PDB entry 5Z2Q | X-ray diffraction, 2.74 A resolution | chains C and B

# Chain C
Molecule: Transcription cofactor vestigial-like protein 1
Source organism: Mus musculus
UniProt: Q99NC0 (VGLL1_MOUSE); residues 20-53 here = UniProt positions 20-53
Sequence (48 residues; row label = number of the first residue in the row):
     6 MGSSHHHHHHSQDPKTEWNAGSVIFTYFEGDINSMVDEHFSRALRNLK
Unresolved in the structure: 6-18
Differences from the reference sequence: initiating methionine (6); expression tag (7-19)
What the authors report for this chain:
  - contacts within the chain: Ile-37/Val-41 (hydrophobic contact)
  - mutagenesis - H44A/F45A: decreased binding to Transcriptional enhancer factor TEF-3

# Chain B
Molecule: Transcriptional enhancer factor TEF-3
Source organism: Mus musculus
UniProt: Q62296 (TEAD4_MOUSE); residues 210-426 here = UniProt positions 210-426
Sequence (228 residues; row label = number of the first residue in the row):
   199 MADLDLNWISMRSIASSKLWMLEFSAFLERQQDPDTYNKHLFVHISQSSP
   249 SYSDPYLETVDIRQIYDKFPEKKGGLKELFERGPSNAFFLVKFWADLNTN
   299 IDDEGSAFYGVSSQYESPENMIITCSTKVCSFGKQVVEKVETEYARYENG
   349 HYLYRIHRSPLCEYMINFIHKLKHLPEKYMMNSVLENFTILQVVTNRDTQ
   399 ETLLCIAYVFEVSASEHGAQHHIYRLVK
Unresolved in the structure: 199-202, 229-235, 302-303
Differences from the reference sequence: initiating methionine (199); expression tag (200-209)

# How chain C and chain B interact
Pairs across the interface (45):
  Ser-27(C) with Lys-337(B); Val-338(B); Glu-339(B)
  Val-28(C) with Glu-336(B); Lys-337(B); Val-338(B), hydrogen bond (backbone-backbone)
  Ile-29(C) with Val-335(B), hydrophobic; Glu-336(B); Lys-337(B)
  Phe-30(C) with Val-335(B); Glu-336(B), hydrogen bond (backbone-backbone)
  Tyr-32(C) with Gln-333(B); Val-334(B), hydrogen bond (backbone-backbone); Val-335(B); Glu-336(B), hydrogen bond
  Phe-33(C) with Val-334(B)
  Ile-37(C) with Glu-361(B); Tyr-362(B), hydrophobic
  Asn-38(C) with Asn-365(B); Lys-369(B), hydrogen bond
  Met-40(C) with Tyr-362(B), hydrophobic
  Val-41(C) with Tyr-362(B); Asn-365(B); Phe-366(B), hydrophobic; Lys-369(B)
  Asp-42(C) with Lys-369(B), salt bridge
  His-44(C) with Ser-329(B), hydrogen bond; Phe-330(B); Phe-366(B); Val-382(B), hydrogen bond (side chain-backbone); Asn-385(B)
  Phe-45(C) with Phe-366(B); Lys-369(B); Leu-370(B); Leu-373(B), hydrophobic; Val-382(B), hydrophobic
  Arg-47(C) with Phe-330(B)
  Ala-48(C) with Phe-330(B); Ser-381(B), hydrogen bond (backbone-side chain); Val-382(B), hydrophobic
  Leu-49(C) with Leu-373(B), hydrophobic; Met-378(B), hydrophobic
  Leu-52(C) with Tyr-377(B), hydrophobic; Ser-381(B)
  Lys-53(C) with Tyr-377(B)
Other interface residues (no listed pair), chain C (20 interface residues in all): Gly-26, Thr-31
Other interface residues (no listed pair), chain B (22 interface residues in all): Phe-386

# Overview
The interface between chain C and chain B involves 20 residues on one side and 22 on the other; the contacts
include 8 hydrogen bonds and 1 salt bridge. Polar pairs include Asp-42(C)/Lys-369(B), Tyr-32(C)/Glu-336(B) and
Asn-38(C)/Lys-369(B). From the paper: H44A/F45A of chain C reduce binding to Transcriptional enhancer factor
TEF-3; contacts within the chain involving Ile-37(C) and Val-41(C).
Here chain C is Transcription cofactor vestigial-like protein 1 and chain B is Transcriptional enhancer factor
TEF-3, both from Mus musculus. Entry 5Z2Q (Vgll1-TEAD4 core complex) was determined by X-ray diffraction.
